5VRZ - chains P and A of the 4 polymer chains in the assembly; structure by X-ray diffraction, 2.05 A resolution.

== Chain P ==
Molecule: 11-nt DNA strand
Sequence (11 nucleotides; row label = number of the first residue in the row):
     1 CTGATGCGCC T
Glycans and other covalent adducts: dTTP (TTP) linked to DT11
Ion coordination: Mg2+ site 1: DC9 (shared with Thr101(A), Val103(A), Ile106(A) of chain A); Mg2+ site 2: DC10, DT11 (together with dTTP) (shared with Asp190(A), Asp192(A), Asp256(A) of chain A); Mg2+ site 3: DT11 (together with dTTP, pyrophosphate)

== Chain A ==
Protein: DNA polymerase beta
From: Homo sapiens
Notes: EC 2.7.7.7, 4.2.99.-
UniProt: P06746 (DPOLB_HUMAN); residue numbers follow UniProt; this construct covers 1-335
Amino-acid sequence (341 residues; numbered 1 to 341; the number before each row is that of its first residue):
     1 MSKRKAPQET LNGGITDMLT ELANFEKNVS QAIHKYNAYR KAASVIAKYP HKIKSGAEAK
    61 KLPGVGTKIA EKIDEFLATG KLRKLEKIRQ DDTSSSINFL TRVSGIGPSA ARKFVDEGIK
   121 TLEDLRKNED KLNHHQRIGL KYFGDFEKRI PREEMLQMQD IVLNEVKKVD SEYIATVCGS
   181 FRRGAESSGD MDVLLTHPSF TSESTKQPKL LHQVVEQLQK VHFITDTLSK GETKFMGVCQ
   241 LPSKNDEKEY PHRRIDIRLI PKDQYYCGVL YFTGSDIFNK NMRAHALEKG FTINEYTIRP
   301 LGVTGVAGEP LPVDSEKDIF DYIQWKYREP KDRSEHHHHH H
Not modelled in the structure: 1-9, 302-305, 336-341
Construct notes: expression tag (336-341)
Ion coordination: Na+: Lys60, Leu62, Val65 (shared with 1 residue of chain D); Mg2+ site 1: Thr101, Val103, Ile106 (shared with DC9(P) of chain P); Mg2+ site 2: Asp190, Asp192, Asp256 (together with dTTP) (shared with DC10(P), DT11(P) of chain P); Mg2+ site 3: Asp190, Asp192 (together with dTTP, pyrophosphate) (shared with DT11(P) of chain P)
Small-molecule neighbours: pyrophosphate / dTTP: Arg149, Gly179, Ser180, Arg183, Ser187, Ser188, Gly189, Asp190, Asp192, Tyr271, Phe272, Thr273, Gly274, Ser275, Asp276, Asn279
Swiss-Prot annotation at these positions:
  - region: Arg183 to Asp192 (DNA-binding)
  - active site: Lys72 (Nucleophile)
  - binding site (K(+)): Lys60, Leu62, Val65, Thr101, Val103, Ile106
  - binding site (Na(+)): Lys60, Leu62, Val65, Thr101, Val103, Ile106
  - binding site (dATP): Arg149, Ser180, Arg183, Gly189, Asp190
  - binding site (dCTP): Arg149, Ser180, Arg183, Gly189, Asp190
  - binding site (dGTP): Arg149, Ser180, Arg183, Gly189, Asp190, Asp192
  - binding site (dTTP): Arg149, Ser180, Arg183, Gly189, Asp190
  - binding site (Mg(2+)): Asp190, Asp192, Asp256
  - modified residue: Lys72 (N6-acetyllysine), Arg83 (Omega-N-methylarginine), Arg152 (Omega-N-methylarginine)
  - cross-link (Glycyl lysine isopeptide (Lys-Gly)): Lys41 (interchain with G-Cter in ubiquitin), Lys61 (interchain with G-Cter in ubiquitin), Lys81 (interchain with G-Cter in ubiquitin)

== Chain P / chain A interface ==
Contacting residue pairs (26):
  DC7(P) with Ser109(A), phosphate contact
  DG8(P) with Gly105(A), sugar contact; Ile106(A), phosphate contact; Gly107(A), hydrogen bond to the phosphate; Pro108(A), phosphate contact; Ser109(A), hydrogen bond to the phosphate; Ala110(A), hydrogen bond to the phosphate
  DC9(P) with Val103(A), phosphate contact; Ser104(A), phosphate contact; Gly105(A), hydrogen bond to the phosphate; Ile106(A), phosphate contact; His135(A), sugar contact
  DC10(P) with Asp192(A), phosphate contact; Arg254(A), salt bridge to the phosphate; Asp256(A), sugar contact; Tyr271(A), hydrogen bond to the base
  DT11(P) with Gly179(A), phosphate contact; Arg183(A), hydrogen bond to the phosphate; Asp190(A), phosphate contact; Asp192(A), phosphate contact; Tyr271(A), base contact; Phe272(A), sugar contact; Thr273(A), phosphate contact; Gly274(A), sugar contact; Asp276(A), base contact; Asn279(A), hydrogen bond to the base
Interface residues without a listed pair, chain A (24 interface residues in all): Thr101, Met236, Ser275

== In short ==
Chain P and chain A form an interface of 5 and 24 residues respectively, with 7 hydrogen bonds and 1 salt
bridge. Polar pairs include DC10(P)-Tyr271(A), DT11(P)-Asn279(A) and DG8(P)-Gly107(A). Chain A binds
pyrophosphate / dTTP.
Chain P is an 11-nt DNA strand and chain A is DNA polymerase beta (Homo sapiens); the structure, Human DNA
polymerase beta 8-oxoG:dC extension with dTTP after 60 s, was determined by X-ray diffraction, deposited
together with 5VRW, 5VRX, 5VRY, 5VS0, 5VS1, 5VS2, 5VS3 and 5VS4.
